PDB entry 9IRW | electron microscopy, 3.26 A resolution | chain A

Chain A:
Name: Solute carrier family 22 member 12
Source organism: Homo sapiens
Reference sequence: Q96S37 (S22AC_HUMAN); residues 1-553 here = UniProt positions 1-553
Amino-acid sequence (557 residues; numbered -3 to 553; the number before each row is that of its first residue; numbers below 1 keep their minus sign (Gly-3 is residue -3)):
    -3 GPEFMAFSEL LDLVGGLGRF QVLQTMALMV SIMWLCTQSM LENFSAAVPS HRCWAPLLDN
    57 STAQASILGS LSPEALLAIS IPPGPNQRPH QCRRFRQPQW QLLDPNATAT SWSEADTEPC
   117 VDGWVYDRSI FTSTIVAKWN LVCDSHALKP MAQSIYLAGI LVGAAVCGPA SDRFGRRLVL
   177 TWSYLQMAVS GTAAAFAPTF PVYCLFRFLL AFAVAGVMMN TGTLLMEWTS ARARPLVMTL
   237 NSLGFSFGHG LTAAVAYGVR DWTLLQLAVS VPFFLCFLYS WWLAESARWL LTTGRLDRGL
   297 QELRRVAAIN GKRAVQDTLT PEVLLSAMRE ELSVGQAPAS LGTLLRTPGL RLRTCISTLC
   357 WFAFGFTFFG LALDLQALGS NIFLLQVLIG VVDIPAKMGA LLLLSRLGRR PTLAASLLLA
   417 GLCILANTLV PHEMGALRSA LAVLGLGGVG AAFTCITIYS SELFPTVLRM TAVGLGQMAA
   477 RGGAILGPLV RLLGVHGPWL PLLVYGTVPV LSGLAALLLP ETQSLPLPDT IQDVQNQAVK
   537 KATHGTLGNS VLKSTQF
Not modelled in the structure: -3 to 0, 58-67, 80-84, 101-111, 326-333, 534-553
Disulfide bonds: Cys49-Cys116, Cys88-Cys139
Differences from the reference sequence: expression tag (-3 to 0); conflict Val162 (Ala in Q96S37), Ser186 (Met in Q96S37), Thr195 (Ala in Q96S37), Ser226 (Ala in Q96S37), Ala264 (Val in Q96S37), Arg294 (Trp in Q96S37), Arg300 (Trp in Q96S37), Arg309 (Gly in Q96S37), Val330 (Met in Q96S37), Ala333 (Pro in Q96S37), Thr343 (Met in Q96S37), Leu348 (Phe in Q96S37), Val383 (Met in Q96S37), Leu384 (Phe in Q96S37), Arg402 (His in Q96S37)
Small-molecule neighbours: uric acid (URC): Cys32, Ser35, Met36, Met214, Phe241, His245, Phe360, Phe364, Phe365, Asp389, Lys393, Phe449, Arg477
UniProt features mapped onto this chain:
  - modified residue: Thr542 (Phosphothreonine)
  - glycosylation (N-linked (GlcNAc...) asparagine): Asn56, Asn102
  - natural variant: Ile75 (I75T: In RHUC1; uncertain significance), Arg90 (R90H: In RHUC1), Val138 (V138M: In RHUC1), Gly164 (G164S: In RHUC1), Thr217 (T217M: In RHUC1), Arg284 (R284G: In some gout patients; uncertain significance), Gly290 (G290C: In some gout patients; uncertain significance), Gln297 (Q297E: In some gout patients; uncertain significance), Glu298 (E298D: In RHUC1), Ile305 (I305S: In some gout patients; uncertain significance), Arg347 (R347S: In RHUC1; uncertain significance), Gly366 (G366R: In RHUC1), 6 further natural variant entries in UniProt
Reported in the primary citation:
  - binding site for uric acid: Phe241, Phe360, Phe364, Phe365, Lys393, Phe449, Arg477
  - mutagenesis - F241A, R284A, F360A, F365A, R465A: decreased catalytic activity on uric acid
  - mutagenesis - F364A, F449A: abolished catalytic activity on uric acid
  - disease-associated variants - R477H, R477S: decreased catalytic activity (citing earlier work)
  - contacts within the chain: Glu223-Arg465 (salt bridge), Arg284-Asp525 (salt bridge)
  - mutagenesis - R284A, R465A: decreased expression
  - mutagenesis - F241A, F360A: increased expression in response to urate
  - mutagenesis - M36T, K145A/R487A, F241A, F241S, R284A, F360A, F364L, F365A, F449L, R465A, Q473A: decreased catalytic activity on urate
  - mutagenesis - F364A, F365A, F449A: decreased expression in response to urate
  - mutagenesis - F364A, F449A: abolished catalytic activity on urate
  - conformationally variable residues (helix shift): Phe362 to Gln372
  - mutagenesis - K145A, N237A, F360T, F364Y, R487A: unchanged catalytic activity on urate
  - mutagenesis - M214S: unchanged catalytic activity

Summary:
Bound to chain A: uric acid. The paper reports a binding site for uric acid at Phe241, Phe360 and Phe364 among
others; M36T, K145A/R487A and F241A, among others, reduce catalytic activity on urate; 21 substitutions were
tested in all.
Chain A is Solute carrier family 22 member 12 (Homo sapiens); the structure, Structure of human URAT1 bound
with urate, was determined by electron microscopy together with 9IRX and 9IRY from the same study.
